Entry 6NOF (X-ray diffraction, 2.25 A resolution); this record covers chains A and B.

Chain A:
Protein: Fem-3 mRNA-binding factor 2
Source organism: Caenorhabditis elegans
UniProt: Q09312 (FBF2_CAEEL); residues 164-575 here = UniProt positions 164-575
Sequence (413 residues; row label = number of the first residue in the row):
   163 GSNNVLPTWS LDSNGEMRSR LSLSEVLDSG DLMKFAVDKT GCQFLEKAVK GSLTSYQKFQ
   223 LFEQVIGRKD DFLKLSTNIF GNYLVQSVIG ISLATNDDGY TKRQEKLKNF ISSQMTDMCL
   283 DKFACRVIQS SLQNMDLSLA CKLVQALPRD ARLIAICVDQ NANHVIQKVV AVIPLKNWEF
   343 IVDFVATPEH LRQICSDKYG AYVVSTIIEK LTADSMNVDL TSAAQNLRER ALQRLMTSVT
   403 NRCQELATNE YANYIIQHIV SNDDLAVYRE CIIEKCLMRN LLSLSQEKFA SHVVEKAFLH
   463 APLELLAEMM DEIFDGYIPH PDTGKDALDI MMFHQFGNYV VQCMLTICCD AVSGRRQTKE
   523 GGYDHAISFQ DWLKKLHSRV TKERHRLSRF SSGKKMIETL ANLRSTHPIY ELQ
Unresolved in the structure: 163-167, 570-575
Differences from the reference sequence: expression tag (163); engineered mutation Ala363 (Cys in Q09312), Tyr364 (Arg in Q09312), Ser367 (Gln in Q09312)
Swiss-Prot annotation at these positions:
  - site: Tyr479 (Interacts with lst-1)
  - mutagenesis: Arg288 (R288A: Reduces RNA binding affinity; R288F/Y: Broadens binding specificity at specific nucleotide positions in the RNA target ...), Leu444 (L444A: Does not affect binding to lst-1), Gln448 (Q448G: Slightly reduces binding to lst-1), His454 (H454A: Reduces binding affinity to 9 nt target RNA; H454Y/F/W/N/R: Switches nucleotide specificity at positions +2 and +3 in the RNA target), Tyr479 to Thr485 (Abrogates binding to lst-1), Tyr479 (Y479A: Reduces thermal stability and disrupts interaction with lst-1; Y479G/A/V/Q/F/R: Abrogates binding to lst-1), Ile480 (I480A: Does not affect binding to lst-1), Pro481 (P481A: Does not affect binding to lst-1), His482 (H482A: Does not affect binding to lst-1), Pro483 (P483G: Does not affect binding to lst-1), Asp484 (D484A: Does not affect binding to lst-1), Thr485 (T485A: Does not affect binding to lst-1), 1 further mutagenesis entry in UniProt
From the paper describing this entry:
  - specificity-determining residues: Tyr364

Chain B:
Molecule: 8-nt RNA strand
Sequence (8 nucleotides; row label = number of the first residue in the row):
     1 UGUAAAUA

How chain A and chain B interact:
Pairs across the interface (47):
  Lys201(A) - A8(B)  base contact
  Glu208(A) - A8(B)  hydrogen bond to the base
  Phe242(A) - A8(B)  base contact
  Asn244(A) - U7(B)  hydrogen bond to the base
  Tyr245(A) - U7(B)  hydrogen bond to the base
  Tyr245(A) - A8(B)  stacking on the base
  Gln248(A) - U7(B)  hydrogen bond to the base
  Lys284(A) - A6(B)  sugar contact
  Phe285(A) - U7(B)  base contact
  Cys287(A) - A6(B)  base contact
  Arg288(A) - A6(B)  base contact
  Arg288(A) - U7(B)  hydrogen bond to the sugar
  Gln291(A) - A6(B)  hydrogen bond to the base
  Gln322(A) - A6(B)  phosphate contact
  Asn323(A) - A6(B)  sugar contact
  Asn325(A) - A5(B)  base contact
  His326(A) - A5(B)  hydrogen bond to the sugar
  His326(A) - A6(B)  stacking on the base
  Gln329(A) - A5(B)  hydrogen bond to the base
  Lys360(A) - A4(B)  hydrogen bond to the phosphate
  Lys360(A) - A5(B)  salt bridge to the phosphate
  Tyr361(A) - A5(B)  phosphate contact
  Tyr361(A) - A6(B)  hydrogen bond to the phosphate
  Tyr364(A) - A4(B)  base contact
  Tyr364(A) - A5(B)  stacking on the base
  Glu412(A) - U3(B)  base contact
  Tyr413(A) - A4(B)  sugar contact
  Asn415(A) - U3(B)  hydrogen bond to the base
  Tyr416(A) - U3(B)  hydrogen bond to the base
  Tyr416(A) - A4(B)  stacking on the base
  Gln419(A) - U3(B)  hydrogen bond to the base
  Lys450(A) - G2(B)  hydrogen bond to the sugar
  Lys450(A) - U3(B)  salt bridge to the phosphate
  Phe451(A) - U3(B)  base contact
  Ser453(A) - G2(B)  hydrogen bond to the base
  His454(A) - G2(B)  base contact
  His454(A) - U3(B)  stacking on the base
  Glu457(A) - G2(B)  hydrogen bond to the base
  Gln497(A) - U1(B)  base contact
  Phe498(A) - G2(B)  sugar contact
  Asn500(A) - U1(B)  hydrogen bond to the base
  Tyr501(A) - U1(B)  hydrogen bond to the base
  Tyr501(A) - G2(B)  stacking on the base
  Gln504(A) - U1(B)  hydrogen bond to the base
  Ser553(A) - U1(B)  base contact
  Ser554(A) - U1(B)  base contact
  Lys557(A) - U1(B)  hydrogen bond to the base
Other interface residues (no listed pair), chain A (41 interface residues in all): Cys204, Gln205, Ile241, Thr368

Overview:
41 residues of chain A and 8 residues of chain B are in contact; the contacts include 20 hydrogen bonds, 2
salt bridges and 6 aromatic stacking contacts. Among the polar pairs are Glu208(A)-A8(B), Asn244(A)-U7(B) and
Tyr245(A)-U7(B). UniProt lists 12 mutagenesis sites on chain A. The paper reports the specificity determinant
Tyr364(A).
Here chain A is Fem-3 mRNA-binding factor 2 (Caenorhabditis elegans) and chain B is an 8-nt RNA strand. Entry
6NOF (Crystal structure of FBF-2 repeat 5 mutant (C363A, R364Y, Q367S) in complex with 8-nt RNA) was
determined by X-ray diffraction (same publication as 6NOC, 6NOD and 6NOH).
